Entry 7TXG (X-ray diffraction, 1.90 A resolution); this record covers chains C and D of the 4 polymer chains in the assembly.

# Chain C (and D)
Protein: Fructose-1,6-bisphosphatase
Source organism: Francisella tularensis
Notes: chain D of this document is another copy of the same molecule, construct and numbering; everything in this record applies to it too
UniProtKB: A0A0E2ZJY0 (A0A0E2ZJY0_FRATU); residues 1-328 here = UniProt positions 1-328
Chain sequence (348 residues; numbered -19 to 328; the number before each row is that of its first residue; numbers below 1 keep their minus sign (Met-19 is residue -19)):
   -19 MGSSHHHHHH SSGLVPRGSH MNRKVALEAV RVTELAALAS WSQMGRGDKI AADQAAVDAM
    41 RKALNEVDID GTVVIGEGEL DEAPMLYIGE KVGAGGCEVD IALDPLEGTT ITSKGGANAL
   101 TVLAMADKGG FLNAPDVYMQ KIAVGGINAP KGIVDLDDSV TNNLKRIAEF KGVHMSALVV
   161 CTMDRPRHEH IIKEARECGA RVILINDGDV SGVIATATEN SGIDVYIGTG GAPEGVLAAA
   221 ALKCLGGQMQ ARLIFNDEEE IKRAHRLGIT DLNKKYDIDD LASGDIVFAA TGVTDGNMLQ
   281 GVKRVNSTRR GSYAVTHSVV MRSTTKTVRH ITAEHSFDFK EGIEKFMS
Unresolved in the structure: -19 to 0 (chain D: -19 to 0, 63-64)
Construct notes: initiating methionine (-19); expression tag (-18 to 0)
Metal / ion sites: Mn2+: Asp84, Leu86
What the authors report for this chain:
  - Mn2+ coordination: Asp84, Leu86
  - Mn2+ coordination through a water molecule: Glu57
  - binding site for phosphate ion: Arg165, Arg167
  - conformationally variable residues (order/disorder transition): Gly56 to Met65
  - mutagenesis - T89S: decreased catalytic activity (citing earlier work)
  - mutagenesis - T89A: abolished catalytic activity (citing earlier work)
  - catalytic residues: Gly88 to Lys94 (proposed by the authors, not directly observed)

# Interface between chain C and chain D
Residue-residue contacts (64):
  Trp21(C) - Arg181(D)  hydrogen bond (backbone-side chain)
  Ser22(C) - Arg181(D)
  Met24(C) - Arg181(D)
  Met24(C) - Ile183(D)  hydrophobic
  Gly25(C) - Arg176(D)  hydrogen bond (backbone-side chain)
  Gly25(C) - Arg181(D)
  Gly25(C) - Val182(D)  hydrogen bond (backbone-backbone)
  Arg26(C) - Arg176(D)  hydrogen bond (side chain-backbone)
  Arg26(C) - Gly179(D)
  Arg26(C) - Ala180(D)  hydrogen bond (side chain-backbone)
  Arg26(C) - Arg181(D)
  Gly27(C) - Arg176(D)
  Ser93(C) - Arg176(D)
  Lys94(C) - Asp164(D)  salt bridge
  Lys94(C) - Ile183(D)
  Lys94(C) - Leu184(D)  hydrogen bond (backbone-backbone)
  Gly95(C) - Ile183(D)
  Gly152(C) - Lys320(D)  hydrogen bond (backbone-side chain)
  Val153(C) - Arg284(D)
  Val153(C) - Phe319(D)
  His154(C) - Phe319(D)  hydrogen bond (backbone-backbone)
  His154(C) - Lys320(D)
  His154(C) - Glu321(D)
  His154(C) - Gly322(D)
  Ser156(C) - Gly322(D)
  Ser156(C) - Ile323(D)  hydrogen bond (side chain-backbone)
  Val159(C) - Met24(D)  hydrophobic
  Asp164(C) - Lys94(D)  salt bridge
  Arg176(C) - Gly25(D)  hydrogen bond (side chain-backbone)
  Arg176(C) - Arg26(D)  hydrogen bond (backbone-side chain)
  Arg176(C) - Gly27(D)
  Arg176(C) - Ser93(D)  hydrogen bond (side chain-backbone)
  Gly179(C) - Arg26(D)
  Ala180(C) - Arg26(D)  hydrogen bond (backbone-side chain)
  Arg181(C) - Trp21(D)  hydrogen bond (side chain-backbone)
  Arg181(C) - Met24(D)
  Arg181(C) - Gly25(D)
  Arg181(C) - Arg26(D)
  Arg181(C) - Ile323(D)
  Val182(C) - Gly25(D)  hydrogen bond (backbone-backbone)
  Val182(C) - Lys94(D)
  Ile183(C) - Met24(D)  hydrophobic
  Ile183(C) - Lys94(D)
  Ile183(C) - Gly95(D)
  Leu184(C) - Lys94(D)  hydrogen bond (backbone-backbone)
  Asn186(C) - Asn186(D)  hydrogen bond
  Asn200(C) - Lys283(D)  hydrogen bond (backbone-side chain)
  Ser201(C) - Lys283(D)
  Gly202(C) - Lys283(D)
  Asp204(C) - Arg284(D)  salt bridge
  Lys283(C) - Asn200(D)  hydrogen bond (side chain-backbone)
  Lys283(C) - Ser201(D)
  Lys283(C) - Gly202(D)
  Arg284(C) - Val153(D)
  Arg284(C) - Asp204(D)  salt bridge
  Phe319(C) - Val153(D)
  Phe319(C) - His154(D)  hydrogen bond (backbone-backbone)
  Lys320(C) - Gly152(D)
  Lys320(C) - His154(D)
  Glu321(C) - His154(D)
  Gly322(C) - His154(D)
  Gly322(C) - Ser156(D)
  Ile323(C) - Ser156(D)  hydrogen bond (backbone-side chain)
  Ile323(C) - Arg181(D)
Other interface residues (no listed pair), chain C (38 interface residues in all): Lys151, Ala157, Val285, Glu324
Other interface residues (no listed pair), chain D (37 interface residues in all): Ser22, Lys151, Ala157, Val159, Val285

# Summary
Chain C and chain D form an interface of 38 and 37 residues respectively, with 21 hydrogen bonds and 4 salt
bridges. Polar pairs include Lys94(C)-Asp164(D), Asp204(C)-Arg284(D) and Trp21(C)-Arg181(D). Asp84(C) and
Leu86(C) coordinate Mn2+. The paper reports the catalytic residue Gly88(C); T89S of chain C reduces catalytic
activity.
Both chains are Fructose-1,6-bisphosphatase (Francisella tularensis). Entry 7TXG (Structure of the Class II
Fructose-1,6-Bisphosphatase from Francisella tularensis with native Mn++ divalent cation and partially ...)
was determined by X-ray diffraction, deposited together with 7TXA, 7TXB, 8G5W and 8G5X.
